PDB entry 1T2O | X-ray diffraction, 2.30 A resolution | chain A

== Chain A ==
Name: sortase
Organism: Staphylococcus aureus
Notes: fragment: Delta-N59 (residues 61-206)
Reference sequence: Q9S446 (Q9S446_STAAU); residues 61-206 here = UniProt positions 61-206
Amino-acid sequence (146 residues; each row starts with the number of its first residue):
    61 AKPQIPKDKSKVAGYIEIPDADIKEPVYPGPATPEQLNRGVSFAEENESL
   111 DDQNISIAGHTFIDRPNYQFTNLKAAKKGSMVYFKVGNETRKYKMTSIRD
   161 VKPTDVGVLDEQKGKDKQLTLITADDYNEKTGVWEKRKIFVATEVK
Not modelled in the structure: 170-172
Modified positions: Mse141 (selenomethionine; parent Met); Mse155 (selenomethionine; parent Met)
Differences from the reference sequence: modified residue (141, 155); engineered mutation Ala184 (Cys in Q9S446)

== Overview ==
Chain A is sortase (Staphylococcus aureus); the structure, Crystal structure of Se-SrtA, C184-Ala, was
determined by X-ray diffraction (same publication as 1T2P and 1T2W).
